Entry 1FZI (X-ray diffraction, 3.30 A resolution); this record covers chains A and C of the 6 polymer chains in the assembly.

Chain A:
Molecule: Methane monooxygenase component A, alpha chain
Organism: Methylococcus capsulatus
Notes: EC 1.14.13.25
UniProt: P22869 (MEMA_METCA); residue numbers follow UniProt; this construct covers 1-527
Amino-acid sequence (527 residues; each row starts with the number of its first residue):
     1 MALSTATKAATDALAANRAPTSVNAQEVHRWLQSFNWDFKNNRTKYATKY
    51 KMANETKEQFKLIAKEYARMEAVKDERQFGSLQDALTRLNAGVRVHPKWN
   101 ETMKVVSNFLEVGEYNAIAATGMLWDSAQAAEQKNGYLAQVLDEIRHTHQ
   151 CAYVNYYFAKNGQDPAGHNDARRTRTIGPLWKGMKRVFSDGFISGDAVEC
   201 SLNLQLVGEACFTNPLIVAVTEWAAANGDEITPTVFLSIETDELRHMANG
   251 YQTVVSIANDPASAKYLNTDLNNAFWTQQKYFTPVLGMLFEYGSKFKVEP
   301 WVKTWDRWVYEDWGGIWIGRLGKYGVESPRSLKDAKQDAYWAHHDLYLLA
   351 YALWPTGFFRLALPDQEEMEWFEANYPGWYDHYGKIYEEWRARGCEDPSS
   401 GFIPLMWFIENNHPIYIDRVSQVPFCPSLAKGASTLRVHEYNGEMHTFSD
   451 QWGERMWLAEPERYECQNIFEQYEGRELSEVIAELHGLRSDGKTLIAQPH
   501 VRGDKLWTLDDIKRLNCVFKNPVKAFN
Unresolved in the structure: 1-14, 527
Swiss-Prot annotation at these positions:
  - active site: Cys151
  - binding site (Fe cation): Glu114, Glu144, His147, Glu209, Glu243, His246
Metal / ion sites: Fe ion site 1: Glu114, Glu144, His147; Fe ion site 2: Glu144, Glu209, Glu243, His246
Small-molecule neighbours:
  - xenon (XE), molecule 1: Val106, Leu216, Val220, Leu286, Leu289, Phe290
  - xenon (XE), molecule 2: Phe109, Met184, Leu286, Leu289
  - xenon (XE), molecule 3: Met288, Leu289, Gly293, Tyr347, Leu361

Chain C:
Molecule: Methane monooxygenase component A, beta chain
Organism: Methylococcus capsulatus
Notes: EC 1.14.13.25
UniProt: P18798 (MEMB_METCA); numbering as in UniProt (aligned over 1-389)
Amino-acid sequence (389 residues; each row starts with the number of its first residue):
     1 MSMLGERRRGLTDPEMAAVILKALPEAPLDGNNKMGYFVTPRWKRLTEYE
    51 ALTVYAQPNADWIAGGLDWGDWTQKFHGGRPSWGNETTELRTVDWFKHRD
   101 PLRRWHAPYVKDKAEEWRYTDRFLQGYSADGQIRAMNPTWRDEFINRYWG
   151 AFLFNEYGLFNAHSQGAREALSDVTRVSLAFWGFDKIDIAQMIQLERGFL
   201 AKIVPGFDESTAVPKAEWTNGEVYKSARLAVEGLWQEVFDWNESAFSVHA
   251 VYDALFGQFVRREFFQRLAPRFGDNLTPFFINQAQTYFQIAKQGVQDLYY
   301 NCLGDDPEFSDYNRTVMRNWTGKWLEPTIAALRDFMGLFAKLPAGTTDKE
   351 EITASLYRVVDDWIEDYASRIDFKADRDQIVKAVLAGLK
Unresolved in the structure: 1-5
Differences from the reference sequence: conflict Arg370 (Ala in P22869)

Interface between chain A and chain C:
Pairs across the interface - 247 pairs, chain A then chain C:
  Ala15(A) - Ala129(C)
  Ala15(A) - Asp130(C)
  Ala16(A) - Ala129(C)
  Asn17(A) - Ser128(C)
  Asn17(A) - Ala129(C)  hydrogen bond (backbone-backbone)
  Asn17(A) - Gly131(C)
  Asn17(A) - Arg134(C)
  Arg18(A) - Ser128(C)
  Arg18(A) - Ala129(C)
  Arg18(A) - Ile133(C)
  Arg18(A) - Ile203(C)  hydrogen bond (side chain-backbone)
  Arg18(A) - Pro205(C)
  Ala19(A) - Ser128(C)
  Pro20(A) - Gln125(C)
  Pro20(A) - Ser128(C)
  Thr21(A) - Leu124(C)
  Thr21(A) - Gln125(C)  hydrogen bond (backbone-backbone)
  Thr21(A) - Ser128(C)  hydrogen bond (backbone-side chain)
  Thr21(A) - Phe199(C)
  Thr21(A) - Lys202(C)
  Ser22(A) - Asp121(C)  hydrogen bond
  Ser22(A) - Leu124(C)
  Ser22(A) - Gln125(C)
  Ser22(A) - Lys202(C)  hydrogen bond (backbone-side chain)
  Val23(A) - Trp117(C)
  Val23(A) - Leu195(C)
  Val23(A) - Gly198(C)
  Val23(A) - Phe199(C)
  Glu27(A) - Lys202(C)  salt bridge
  Val28(A) - Gln191(C)
  Val28(A) - Leu195(C)  hydrophobic
  Arg30(A) - Glu209(C)  salt bridge
  Trp31(A) - Gln194(C)
  Trp31(A) - Glu209(C)  hydrogen bond
  Trp31(A) - Ser210(C)
  Trp31(A) - Thr211(C)
  Leu32(A) - Gln191(C)
  Ser34(A) - Phe154(C)
  Ser34(A) - Thr211(C)  hydrogen bond
  Ser34(A) - Lys215(C)  hydrogen bond (backbone-side chain)
  Phe35(A) - Leu153(C)  hydrophobic
  Phe35(A) - Phe154(C)
  Phe35(A) - Tyr157(C)
  Asn36(A) - Tyr157(C)
  Asn36(A) - Lys215(C)  hydrogen bond (backbone-side chain)
  Asn36(A) - Trp235(C)
  Trp37(A) - Phe154(C)
  Trp37(A) - Gly158(C)
  Trp37(A) - Trp218(C)
  Trp37(A) - Arg228(C)
  Trp37(A) - Val231(C)  hydrophobic
  Trp37(A) - Glu232(C)  hydrogen bond
  Phe39(A) - Glu232(C)
  Phe39(A) - Trp235(C)  hydrophobic
  Phe39(A) - Gln236(C)
  Asn41(A) - Gln236(C)
  Asn41(A) - Glu237(C)
  Asn42(A) - Trp235(C)
  Asn42(A) - Gln236(C)  hydrogen bond
  Arg43(A) - Gln236(C)  hydrogen bond (side chain-backbone)
  Arg43(A) - Phe239(C)
  Lys45(A) - Gln165(C)  hydrogen bond
  Lys45(A) - Trp235(C)  hydrogen bond (side chain-backbone)
  Lys45(A) - Gln236(C)
  Lys45(A) - Val238(C)  hydrogen bond (side chain-backbone)
  Lys45(A) - Phe239(C)
  Tyr46(A) - Gln165(C)
  Tyr46(A) - Arg168(C)
  Tyr46(A) - Glu169(C)  hydrogen bond
  Ile63(A) - Gln191(C)
  Ala64(A) - Lys113(C)
  Ala64(A) - Phe184(C)  hydrophobic
  Ala64(A) - Asp188(C)
  Ala64(A) - Gln191(C)  hydrogen bond (backbone-side chain)
  Lys65(A) - Lys113(C)
  Lys65(A) - Glu116(C)
  Lys65(A) - Trp117(C)
  Lys65(A) - Asp188(C)  salt bridge
  Lys65(A) - Met192(C)
  Lys65(A) - Gln283(C)
  Lys65(A) - Tyr287(C)  hydrogen bond
  Glu66(A) - Trp117(C)  hydrogen bond
  Tyr67(A) - His106(C)  hydrogen bond
  Tyr67(A) - Phe184(C)  hydrophobic
  Ala68(A) - Val110(C)
  Ala68(A) - Lys113(C)
  Arg69(A) - Ala114(C)
  Arg69(A) - Trp117(C)
  Arg69(A) - Arg118(C)
  Ala72(A) - Ala114(C)  hydrophobic
  Asp75(A) - Ala107(C)
  Asp75(A) - Val110(C)
  Phe79(A) - Trp105(C)  hydrophobic
  Val93(A) - Leu24(C)
  Arg94(A) - Leu11(C)
  Arg94(A) - Ile20(C)
  Arg94(A) - Leu21(C)
  Val95(A) - Ile20(C)
  Val95(A) - Leu24(C)
  His96(A) - Ile20(C)
  Pro97(A) - Ala23(C)
  Glu111(A) - Ala56(C)
  Val112(A) - Pro58(C)  hydrophobic
  Tyr115(A) - Gln57(C)  hydrogen bond
  Tyr115(A) - Trp83(C)  hydrophobic
  Tyr115(A) - Ser172(C)  hydrogen bond (side chain-backbone)
  Tyr115(A) - Asp173(C)  hydrogen bond (side chain-backbone)
  Tyr115(A) - Arg176(C)  hydrogen bond
  Asn116(A) - Pro58(C)
  Asn116(A) - Trp83(C)
  Ile118(A) - Arg176(C)
  Ala119(A) - Trp83(C)  hydrophobic
  Ala119(A) - Ala167(C)
  Ala119(A) - Arg168(C)
  Ala119(A) - Arg176(C)
  Gly122(A) - Ser164(C)
  Gly122(A) - Ala167(C)
  Met123(A) - Phe76(C)  hydrophobic
  Met123(A) - Arg168(C)
  Trp125(A) - Phe160(C)  hydrophobic
  Trp125(A) - Asn161(C)
  Trp125(A) - His163(C)
  Trp125(A) - Ser164(C)
  Trp125(A) - Ala167(C)  hydrophobic
  Asp126(A) - Ser164(C)  hydrogen bond
  Asp126(A) - Gln165(C)
  Ala131(A) - Tyr157(C)
  Lys134(A) - Tyr157(C)
  Lys134(A) - Asn161(C)
  Leu138(A) - Phe160(C)  hydrophobic
  Leu138(A) - Phe184(C)  hydrophobic
  Leu138(A) - Ile187(C)  hydrophobic
  Leu142(A) - His106(C)  hydrogen bond (backbone-side chain)
  Leu142(A) - Phe181(C)  hydrophobic
  Leu142(A) - Phe184(C)  hydrophobic
  Ile145(A) - His106(C)
  Ile145(A) - Ala180(C)  hydrophobic
  Arg146(A) - His106(C)
  His149(A) - Leu52(C)
  His149(A) - Thr53(C)  hydrogen bond
  His149(A) - Trp105(C)
  His149(A) - His106(C)  hydrogen bond (side chain-backbone)
  Ala152(A) - Met35(C)
  Ala152(A) - Leu52(C)
  Tyr153(A) - Glu48(C)
  Tyr153(A) - Leu52(C)
  Tyr156(A) - Met35(C)  hydrophobic
  Tyr156(A) - Glu48(C)
  Tyr156(A) - Ala51(C)  hydrophobic
  Tyr156(A) - Leu52(C)  hydrophobic
  Ala159(A) - Asn33(C)
  Lys160(A) - Asn33(C)  hydrogen bond (backbone-backbone)
  Gly162(A) - Pro28(C)
  Gln163(A) - Leu24(C)
  Gln163(A) - Pro25(C)
  Gln163(A) - Pro28(C)
  Gln163(A) - Leu29(C)  hydrogen bond (backbone-backbone)
  Asp164(A) - Leu29(C)
  Pro165(A) - Asp30(C)
  Pro165(A) - Asn32(C)
  Pro165(A) - Asn33(C)
  Ala166(A) - Asp30(C)
  His168(A) - Met35(C)
  Asn169(A) - Asn32(C)
  Asn169(A) - Lys34(C)
  Asn169(A) - Met35(C)
  Asn169(A) - Gly36(C)  hydrogen bond (backbone-backbone)
  Asn169(A) - Tyr37(C)
  Asn169(A) - Phe38(C)
  Asp170(A) - Tyr37(C)  hydrogen bond
  Asp170(A) - Phe38(C)
  Arg172(A) - Met35(C)
  Arg172(A) - Ala51(C)  hydrogen bond (side chain-backbone)
  Arg172(A) - Leu52(C)  hydrogen bond (side chain-backbone)
  Arg172(A) - Thr53(C)
  Arg172(A) - Val54(C)  hydrogen bond (side chain-backbone)
  Arg172(A) - Tyr55(C)
  Arg172(A) - Ala56(C)
  Arg173(A) - Tyr37(C)  hydrogen bond
  Arg173(A) - Phe38(C)
  Thr176(A) - Asp68(C)
  Thr176(A) - Trp69(C)  hydrogen bond (backbone-side chain)
  Trp181(A) - Pro58(C)  hydrophobic
  Trp181(A) - Asp68(C)  hydrogen bond
  Lys182(A) - Trp69(C)  hydrogen bond (side chain-backbone)
  Lys182(A) - Thr73(C)
  Lys185(A) - Asp68(C)  salt bridge
  Lys185(A) - Thr73(C)
  Arg186(A) - Thr73(C)  hydrogen bond (backbone-side chain)
  Arg186(A) - Gln74(C)  hydrogen bond
  Asp190(A) - Trp72(C)
  Asp190(A) - Thr73(C)  hydrogen bond
  Asp190(A) - Gln74(C)
  Asp190(A) - Ser82(C)  hydrogen bond
  Gly191(A) - Gln74(C)
  Ile193(A) - Phe76(C)
  Ile193(A) - Ser82(C)
  Ile193(A) - Trp83(C)  hydrophobic
  Ile193(A) - Arg168(C)  hydrogen bond (backbone-side chain)
  Ser194(A) - Gln74(C)  hydrogen bond (backbone-side chain)
  Ser194(A) - Lys75(C)
  Ser194(A) - Phe76(C)
  Ser194(A) - Ser82(C)  hydrogen bond
  Gly195(A) - Phe76(C)
  Glu199(A) - Gln74(C)
  Ala225(A) - Arg9(C)
  Ala225(A) - Gly10(C)  hydrogen bond (backbone-backbone)
  Ala226(A) - Gly10(C)
  Ala226(A) - Met16(C)
  Asn227(A) - Ile20(C)
  Gly228(A) - Gly10(C)
  Gly228(A) - Leu11(C)
  Gly228(A) - Ile20(C)
  Glu230(A) - Arg9(C)  salt bridge
  Glu230(A) - Leu11(C)
  Phe296(A) - Met16(C)  hydrophobic
  Phe296(A) - Val19(C)  hydrophobic
  Arg360(A) - Leu29(C)
  Gln422(A) - Thr73(C)
  Glu460(A) - His77(C)  salt bridge
  Glu462(A) - Lys75(C)
  Glu462(A) - His77(C)
  Glu462(A) - Gly78(C)  hydrogen bond (side chain-backbone)
  Glu462(A) - Gly79(C)
  Arg463(A) - Thr73(C)
  Arg463(A) - Gln74(C)
  Arg463(A) - Lys75(C)  hydrogen bond (side chain-backbone)
  Arg463(A) - Phe76(C)
  Arg463(A) - His77(C)  hydrogen bond
  Tyr464(A) - Thr73(C)
  Tyr464(A) - Gln74(C)
  Glu465(A) - Asp71(C)
  Glu465(A) - Lys75(C)  salt bridge
  Cys466(A) - Asp71(C)
  Cys466(A) - Trp72(C)
  Cys466(A) - Thr73(C)
  Gln467(A) - Trp69(C)
  Gln467(A) - Gly70(C)
  Gln467(A) - Asp71(C)  hydrogen bond (side chain-backbone)
  Gln472(A) - Trp69(C)
  Tyr473(A) - Trp69(C)
  Arg489(A) - Leu29(C)  hydrogen bond (side chain-backbone)
  Arg489(A) - Asp30(C)
  Ser490(A) - Asp30(C)  hydrogen bond
  Ser490(A) - Asn32(C)
  Gly503(A) - Glu26(C)
  Gly503(A) - Leu29(C)
Other interface residues (no listed pair), chain A (120 interface residues in all): Asn24, Ala25, Asp38, Leu62, Glu71, Ala91, Asn135, Thr148, Arg175, Ser189, Glu222, Lys295, Val420, Asn468, Ile469, Leu485, Asp504, Leu506
Other interface residues (no listed pair), chain C (118 interface residues in all): Arg7, Ala27, Gly31, Leu67, Arg80, Pro81, Tyr109, Lys111, Thr120, Val177, Ala190, Thr219

Summary:
120 residues of chain A and 118 residues of chain C are in contact; the contacts include 54 hydrogen bonds and
7 salt bridges. Among the polar pairs are Glu27(A)-Lys202(C), Arg30(A)-Glu209(C) and Lys65(A)-Asp188(C). Chain
A binds 3 copies of xenon.
Here chain A is Methane monooxygenase component A, alpha chain and chain C is Methane monooxygenase component
A, beta chain, both from Methylococcus capsulatus. Entry 1FZI (Methane monooxygenase hydroxylase, form I
pressurized with xenon gas) was determined by X-ray diffraction, deposited together with 1FZ8, 1FZ9 and 1FZH.
